6EGT - chains A and C of the 3 polymer chains in the assembly; structure by X-ray diffraction, 2.50 A resolution.

Chain A (and C):
Name: Glycoprotein
From: Rift valley fever virus
Notes: chain C of this document is another copy of the same molecule, construct and numbering; everything in this record applies to it too
UniProt: A2T087 (A2T087_RVFV); residue numbers follow UniProt; this construct covers 691-1158
Sequence (531 residues; numbered 691 to 1221; the number before each row is that of its first residue):
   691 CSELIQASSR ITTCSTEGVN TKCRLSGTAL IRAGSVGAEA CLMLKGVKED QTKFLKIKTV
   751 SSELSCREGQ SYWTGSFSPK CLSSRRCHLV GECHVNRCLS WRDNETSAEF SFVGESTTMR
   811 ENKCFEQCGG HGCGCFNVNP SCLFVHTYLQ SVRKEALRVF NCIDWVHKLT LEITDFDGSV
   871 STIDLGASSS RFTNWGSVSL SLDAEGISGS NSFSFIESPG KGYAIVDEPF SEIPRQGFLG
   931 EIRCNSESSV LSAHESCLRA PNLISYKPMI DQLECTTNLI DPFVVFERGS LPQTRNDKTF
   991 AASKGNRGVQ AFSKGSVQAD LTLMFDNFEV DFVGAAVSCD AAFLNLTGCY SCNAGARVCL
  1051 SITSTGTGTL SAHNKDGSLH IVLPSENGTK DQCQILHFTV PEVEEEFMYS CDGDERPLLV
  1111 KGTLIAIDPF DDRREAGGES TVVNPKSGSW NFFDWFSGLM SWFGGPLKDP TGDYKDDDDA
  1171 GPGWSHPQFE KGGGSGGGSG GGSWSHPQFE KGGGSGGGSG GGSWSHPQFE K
Not modelled in the structure: 1136-1221 (chain C: 1135-1221)
Differences from the reference sequence: engineered mutation His-821 (Trp in A2T087); expression tag (1159-1221)
Disulfides: Cys-691/Cys-731, Cys-704/Cys-713, Cys-756/Cys-852, Cys-771/Cys-965, Cys-777/Cys-825, Cys-783/Cys-832, Cys-788/Cys-814, Cys-818/Cys-823, Cys-934/Cys-947, Cys-1029/Cys-1101, Cys-1039/Cys-1042, Cys-1049/Cys-1083
Covalent attachments: N-acetylglucosamine (NAG) linked to Asn-794, Asn-1035; glycan linked to Asn-1077
From the paper describing this entry:
  - mutagenesis - D961K: decreased binding to in the absence of DOPS
  - mutagenesis - D961N: unchanged binding to DOPS
  - specificity-determining residues: Asp-961

Interface between chain A and chain C:
Residue-residue contacts (120):
  Glu-693(A) with Thr-703(C)
  Ile-695(A) with Ile-701(C), hydrophobic
  Gln-696(A) with Thr-718(C); Leu-720(C); Ser-891(C), hydrogen bond; Thr-1012(C)
  Ala-697(A) with Ala-697(C), hydrophobic; Ser-699(C)
  Ser-698(A) with Ser-699(C); Ile-701(C)
  Leu-720(A) with Leu-720(C), hydrophobic
  Arg-722(A) with Ser-889(C), hydrogen bond; Ser-891(C); Thr-1012(C)
  Gly-724(A) with Ser-878(C), hydrogen bond (backbone-side chain)
  Gln-817(A) with Leu-789(C)
  Gly-822(A) with Asn-829(C)
  Leu-892(A) with Leu-892(C), hydrophobic
  Ala-894(A) with Asp-893(C)
  Ser-898(A) with Ile-897(C)
  Gly-899(A) with Trp-855(C); Ile-897(C), hydrogen bond (backbone-backbone)
  Ser-900(A) with Cys-852(C), hydrogen bond (side chain-backbone); Trp-855(C), hydrogen bond; Ser-902(C); Phe-903(C), hydrogen bond (backbone-backbone)
  Asn-901(A) with Asn-851(C); Cys-852(C), hydrogen bond (side chain-backbone); Ile-853(C); Ser-902(C)
  Ser-902(A) with Ser-902(C), hydrogen bond
  Glu-918(A) with Phe-920(C); Ser-921(C); Glu-922(C), hydrogen bond (side chain-backbone); Arg-925(C), salt bridge
  Pro-919(A) with Pro-919(C), hydrophobic
  Gly-927(A) with Ile-923(C); Arg-925(C), hydrogen bond (backbone-side chain)
  Phe-928(A) with Arg-925(C)
  Lys-957(A) with Leu-789(C), hydrogen bond (side chain-backbone); Ser-790(C); Trp-791(C), hydrogen bond (side chain-backbone); Arg-792(C)
  Pro-958(A) with Leu-789(C)
  Met-959(A) with Asn-786(C), hydrogen bond (backbone-side chain); Leu-789(C); Ser-790(C); Arg-792(C)
  Ile-960(A) with Val-785(C); Asn-786(C)
  Gln-962(A) with Asn-786(C), hydrogen bond
  Glu-964(A) with Arg-792(C), salt bridge
  Ile-970(A) with Ile-923(C), hydrophobic
  Arg-978(A) with Glu-922(C), salt bridge
  Arg-985(A) with Ile-853(C)
  Asn-986(A) with Ile-853(C), hydrogen bond (backbone-backbone); Asp-854(C), hydrogen bond (backbone-side chain); Trp-855(C), hydrogen bond (side chain-backbone)
  Asp-987(A) with Asp-854(C)
  Ser-1006(A) with Ala-877(C); Ser-878(C)
  Gln-1008(A) with Ala-877(C); Ser-878(C); Leu-892(C); Asp-893(C), hydrogen bond (side chain-backbone)
  Ala-1009(A) with Leu-892(C)
  Asp-1010(A) with Leu-892(C)
  Asp-1021(A) with Thr-702(C)
  Phe-1022(A) with Thr-702(C); Cys-704(C), hydrophobic
  Val-1023(A) with Thr-702(C), hydrogen bond (backbone-backbone); Thr-703(C); Cys-704(C), hydrogen bond (backbone-backbone)
  Gly-1024(A) with Cys-704(C)
  Ala-1025(A) with Thr-703(C); Cys-704(C), hydrogen bond (backbone-backbone)
  Ser-1041(A) with Gly-759(C); Gln-760(C)
  Cys-1042(A) with Gly-759(C); Gln-760(C)
  Asn-1043(A) with Gly-759(C); Gln-760(C), hydrogen bond (side chain-backbone); Asn-851(C), hydrogen bond; Ile-853(C)
  Thr-1055(A) with Glu-707(C)
  Ser-1061(A) with Ser-878(C); Ser-879(C), hydrogen bond
  His-1063(A) with Arg-881(C), hydrogen bond
  Asp-1066(A) with Lys-858(C)
  Gly-1067(A) with Val-856(C)
  Ser-1068(A) with Ser-755(C); Arg-757(C); Val-856(C)
  Leu-1069(A) with Arg-757(C)
  His-1070(A) with Val-856(C); Ala-877(C), hydrogen bond (side chain-backbone); Ser-879(C)
  His-1087(A) with Arg-757(C), hydrogen bond (backbone-side chain); Glu-758(C); Ile-853(C); Asp-854(C), salt bridge
  Phe-1088(A) with Arg-757(C)
  Thr-1089(A) with Glu-758(C)
  Asp-1102(A) with Phe-882(C)
  Gly-1103(A) with Phe-882(C)
  Glu-1105(A) with Arg-881(C), salt bridge
  Asp-1118(A) with Asn-935(C), hydrogen bond
  Pro-1119(A) with Cys-934(C); Asn-935(C); Leu-948(C)
  Phe-1120(A) with Gln-760(C); Glu-922(C); Ile-923(C), hydrophobic; Pro-924(C); Leu-948(C)
  Asp-1122(A) with Ile-923(C)
  Arg-1123(A) with Ile-923(C); Pro-924(C), hydrogen bond (side chain-backbone); Arg-925(C); Pro-951(C)
Interface residues without a listed pair, chain A (72 interface residues in all): Cys-691, Gly-819, Val-916, Asp-917, Asn-968, Thr-984, Val-1072, Asp-1104, Asp-1121
Interface residues without a listed pair, chain C (63 interface residues in all): Ser-705, Thr-706, Ser-761, His-857, Gly-876, Ala-894, Gly-896, Phe-928, Arg-933, Asp-1010, Met-1014

Summary:
Chain A and chain C form an interface of 72 and 63 residues respectively; the contacts include 30 hydrogen
bonds and 5 salt bridges. Polar pairs include Glu-918(A)/Arg-925(C), Glu-964(A)/Arg-792(C) and
Arg-978(A)/Glu-922(C). From the paper: D961K of chain A reduces binding to in the absence of DOPS; the
specificity determinant Asp-961(A).
Both chains are Glycoprotein (Rift valley fever virus). Entry 6EGT (Structure of RVFV envelope protein Gc in
postfusion conformation in complex with MES) was determined by X-ray diffraction (same publication as 6EGU).
